PDB entry 6KJ7 | X-ray diffraction, 2.84 A resolution | chain A

# Chain A
Name: Aspartate carbamoyltransferase catalytic subunit
Organism: Escherichia coli K-12
Notes: EC 2.1.3.2
UniProt: P0A786 (PYRB_ECOLI); residues 1-310 here correspond to UniProt positions 2-311 (UniProt number = residue number + 1)
Chain sequence (310 residues; numbered 1 to 310; the number before each row is that of its first residue):
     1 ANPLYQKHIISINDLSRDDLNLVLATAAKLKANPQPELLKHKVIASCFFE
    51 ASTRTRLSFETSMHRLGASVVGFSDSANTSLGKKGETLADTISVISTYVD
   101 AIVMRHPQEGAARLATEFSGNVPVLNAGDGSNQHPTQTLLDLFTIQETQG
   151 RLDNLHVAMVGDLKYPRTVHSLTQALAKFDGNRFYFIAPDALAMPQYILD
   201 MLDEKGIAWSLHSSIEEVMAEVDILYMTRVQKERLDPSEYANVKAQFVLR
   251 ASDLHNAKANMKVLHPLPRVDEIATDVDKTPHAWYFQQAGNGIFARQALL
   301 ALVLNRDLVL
Unresolved in the structure: 1, 76-85, 230-245, 309-310
Differences from the reference sequence: engineered mutation Pro166 (Gly167 in P0A786)
What the authors report for this chain:
  - conformationally variable residues (side-chain flip): Arg167
  - mutagenesis - C47A/G166P/A241C, C47A/G128A/G130A/A241C, G166P: abolished catalytic activity
  - mutagenesis - G166P, R167A: unchanged binding to CP

# In short
From the paper: C47A/G166P/A241C, C47A/G128A/G130A/A241C and G166P abolish catalytic activity; conformational
variability at Arg167.
Chain A is Aspartate carbamoyltransferase catalytic subunit (Escherichia coli K-12); the structure, E. coli
ATCase catalytic subunit mutant - G166P, was determined by X-ray diffraction (same publication as 6KJ8, 6KJ9
and 6KJA).
